Entry 5JTQ (solution NMR); this record covers chains C and E of the 6 polymer chains in the assembly.

[Chain C]
Protein: Protein-export protein SecB
Organism: Escherichia coli O157:H7
UniProt: P0AG88 (SECB_ECO57); residue numbers follow UniProt; this construct covers 1-155
Sequence (155 residues; each row starts with the number of its first residue):
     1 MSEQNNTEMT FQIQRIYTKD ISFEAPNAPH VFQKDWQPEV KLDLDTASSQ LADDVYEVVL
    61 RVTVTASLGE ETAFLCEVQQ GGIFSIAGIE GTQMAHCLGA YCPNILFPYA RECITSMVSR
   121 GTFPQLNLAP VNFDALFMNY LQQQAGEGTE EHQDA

[Chain E]
Protein: Maltose-binding periplasmic protein
Organism: Escherichia coli O157:H7
UniProt: P0AEY0 (MALE_ECO57); residues 108-149 here = UniProt positions 108-149
Sequence (42 residues; each row starts with the number of its first residue):
   108 DKAFQDKLYP FTWDAVRYNG KLIAYPIAVE ALSLIYNKDL LP

[Chain C / chain E interface]
Residue-residue contacts (28):
  F32(C) - Y132(E)
  F32(C) - I134(E)
  W36(C) - I134(E)
  W36(C) - A135(E)
  W36(C) - V136(E)
  W36(C) - A138(E)
  P38(C) - L139(E)
  P38(C) - L141(E)
  E39(C) - L141(E)
  V40(C) - L141(E)
  V40(C) - I142(E)
  T122(C) - V136(E)
  F123(C) - V136(E)
  P124(C) - V136(E)
  P124(C) - A138(E)
  P124(C) - L139(E)
  L126(C) - L139(E)
  L126(C) - I142(E)
  N127(C) - I142(E)
  L128(C) - Y143(E)
  A129(C) - Y143(E)
  P130(C) - Y143(E)
  V131(C) - Y143(E)
  V131(C) - L148(E)
  N132(C) - L148(E)
  L136(C) - L148(E)
  N139(C) - L148(E)
  N139(C) - P149(E)
Also at the interface, not in a pair above, chain C (18 interface residues in all): Q37
Also at the interface, not in a pair above, chain E (13 interface residues in all): S140, N144

[Summary]
The interface between chain C and chain E involves 18 residues on one side and 13 on the other.
Chain C is Protein-export protein SecB and chain E is Maltose-binding periplasmic protein, both from
Escherichia coli O157:H7; the structure, The structure of chaperone SecB in complex with unstructured MBP
binding site d, was determined by solution NMR together with 5JTL, 5JTM, 5JTN, 5JTO, 5JTP and 5JTR from the
same study.
